9G9A - chains F and H of the 9 polymer chains in the assembly; structure by electron microscopy, 2.83 A resolution.

== Chain F ==
Molecule: CRISPR system Cms endoribonuclease Csm3
Organism: Enterococcus italicus DSM 15952
Notes: EC 3.1.-.-
UniProtKB: E6LHV5 (CSM3_ENTI1); residues 1-214 here = UniProt positions 1-214
Chain sequence (214 residues; row label = number of the first residue in the row):
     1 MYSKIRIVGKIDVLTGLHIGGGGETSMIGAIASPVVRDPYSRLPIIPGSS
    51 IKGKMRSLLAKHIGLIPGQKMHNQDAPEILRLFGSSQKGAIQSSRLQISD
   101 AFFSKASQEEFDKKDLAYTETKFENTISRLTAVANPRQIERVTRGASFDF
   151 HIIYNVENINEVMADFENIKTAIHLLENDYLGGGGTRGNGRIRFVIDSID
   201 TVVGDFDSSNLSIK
Disordered / not traced: 1, 22-32, 128-133, 212-214
Differences from the reference sequence: engineered mutation Ala32 (Asp in E6LHV5)

== Chain H ==
Molecule: CRISPR system Cms protein Csm5
Organism: Enterococcus italicus DSM 15952
UniProtKB: E6LHV3 (CSM5_ENTI1); residues 1-349 here = UniProt positions 1-349
Chain sequence (379 residues; numbered 1 to 379; the number before each row is that of its first residue):
     1 MIEKVYQVKLKVYGPVHIGSGKIIRKQEYIYDRRKSLAHIVDGPNLVKFL
    51 NKKGKFTAYLQYLNTTKERADLYTFLRQEQIDTNDWKTFVLYTERVNQGK
   101 IDMKDHNPYSRTSTNRRQVDKGMNDLHLFVRDGRGDLYIPGSSLKGALRT
   151 VLEGANQSAEAFHSLSISDSLPIDPKNLAIYQKIDINKELKPMPLYRECV
   201 NVGTTVEFTMKINSDDWTIEKIEKQIQQAYLQYWNKWFVGMVTTPGGKAF
   251 IKGGGLPSVLHAKHRPTVLFLGGGTGFPSKTTHYLQKPKEQAQKDIFAIL
   301 QRRFRNVYGKMATVPKNVPMVLKGTVNDSTNKWYQQGVCLLEFQPIGEAL
   351 EVLFQGPGGGWSHPQFEKGGGWSHPQFEK
Disordered / not traced: 30-125, 154-157, 184-193, 217-379
Differences from the reference sequence: expression tag (350-379)

== Interface between chain F and chain H ==
Residue-residue contacts (34):
  Glu110(F) with Arg134(H), salt bridge
  Phe111(F) with Arg134(H)
  Leu116(F) with Gly133(H); Arg134(H)
  Glu120(F) with Asp132(H); Gly133(H), hydrogen bond (side chain-backbone)
  Lys122(F) with Pro140(H); Ser142(H), hydrogen bond
  Phe123(F) with Ser20(H)
  Arg141(F) with Tyr138(H); Asp169(H), salt bridge
  Thr143(F) with Gly133(H); Arg134(H)
  Arg144(F) with Arg134(H), hydrogen bond (backbone-side chain); Asp169(H); Ser170(H); Pro172(H)
  Gly145(F) with Arg134(H)
  Asn178(F) with Lys211(H), hydrogen bond (backbone-side chain)
  Asp179(F) with Glu3(H)
  Thr186(F) with Lys145(H); His163(H); Ser166(H); Ile167(H), hydrogen bond (backbone-backbone)
  Arg187(F) with Gly141(H); Ser142(H), hydrogen bond (backbone-backbone); Lys145(H); Ile167(H); Asp169(H)
  Gly188(F) with Ile167(H), hydrogen bond (backbone-backbone); Ser168(H); Asp169(H), hydrogen bond (backbone-backbone)
  Arg191(F) with Ser166(H); Ser168(H)
Interface residues without a listed pair, chain F (21 interface residues in all): Thr15, Glu124, Glu177, Gly185, Asn189
Interface residues without a listed pair, chain H (22 interface residues in all): Val5, Gly21, Leu165, Leu171

== In short ==
21 residues of chain F and 22 residues of chain H are in contact; the contacts include 8 hydrogen bonds and 2
salt bridges. Polar pairs include Glu110(F)-Arg134(H), Arg141(F)-Asp169(H) and Glu120(F)-Gly133(H).
Chain F is CRISPR system Cms endoribonuclease Csm3 and chain H is CRISPR system Cms protein Csm5, both from
Enterococcus italicus DSM 15952; the structure, CryoEM structure of Enterococcus italicus Csm-crRNA (3.2
complex), was determined by electron microscopy (same publication as 9G9B, 9G9C, 9G9D, 9G9E, 9G9F, 9G9G and 4
further entries).
